PDB entry 3VR4 | X-ray diffraction, 2.17 A resolution | chains B and F of the 8 polymer chains in the assembly

# Chain B
Molecule: V-type sodium ATPase catalytic subunit A
Source organism: Enterococcus hirae
Notes: EC 3.6.3.15
Reference sequence: Q08636 (NTPA_ENTHR); residues 1-593 here = UniProt positions 1-593
Sequence (600 residues; each row starts with the number of its first residue; numbers below 1 keep their minus sign (Gly-6 is residue -6)):
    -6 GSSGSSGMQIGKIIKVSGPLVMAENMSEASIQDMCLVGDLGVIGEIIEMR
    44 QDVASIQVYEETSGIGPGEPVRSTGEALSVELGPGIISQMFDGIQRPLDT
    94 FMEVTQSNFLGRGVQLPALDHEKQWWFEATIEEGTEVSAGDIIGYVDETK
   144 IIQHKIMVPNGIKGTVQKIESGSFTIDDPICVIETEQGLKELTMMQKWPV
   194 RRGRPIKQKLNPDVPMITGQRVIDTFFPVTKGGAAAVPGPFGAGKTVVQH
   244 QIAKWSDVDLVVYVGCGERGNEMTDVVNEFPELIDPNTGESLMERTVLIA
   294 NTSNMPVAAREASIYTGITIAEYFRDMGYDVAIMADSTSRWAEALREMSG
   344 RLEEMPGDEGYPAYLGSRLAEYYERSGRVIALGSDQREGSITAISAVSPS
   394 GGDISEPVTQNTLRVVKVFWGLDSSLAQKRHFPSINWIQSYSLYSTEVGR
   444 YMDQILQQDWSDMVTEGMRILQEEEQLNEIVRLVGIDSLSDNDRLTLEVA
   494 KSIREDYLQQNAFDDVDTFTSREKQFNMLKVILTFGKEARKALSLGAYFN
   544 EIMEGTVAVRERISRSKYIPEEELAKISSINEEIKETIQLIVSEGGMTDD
Not modelled in the structure: 587-593
Construct notes: expression tag (-6 to 0)
Modified residues: Mse1, Mse15, Mse19, Mse27, Mse42, Mse83, Mse95, Mse150, Mse187, Mse188, Mse209, Mse266, Mse286, Mse298, Mse320, Mse327, Mse341, Mse348, Mse445, Mse456, Mse461, Mse521, Mse546 (selenomethionine; parent Met); Mse590 (selenomethionine)
Curated features (UniProtKB/Swiss-Prot):
  - binding site (ATP): Gly232 to Thr239
From the paper describing this entry:
  - catalytic residues: Glu261 (citing earlier work)

# Chain F
Molecule: V-type sodium ATPase subunit B
Source organism: Enterococcus hirae
Notes: EC 3.6.3.15
Reference sequence: Q08637 (NTPB_ENTHR); numbering as in UniProt (aligned over 1-458)
Sequence (465 residues; row label = number of the first residue in the row; numbers below 1 keep their minus sign (Gly-6 is residue -6)):
    -6 GSSGSSGMIKEYRTIKEVVGPLMAVEKVSGVKYEELIEVRMQNGEIRRGQ
    44 VLEVQEDKAMVQIFEGTSGINLKNSSVRFLGHPLQLGVSEDMIGRVFDGL
    94 GRPKDNGPEILPEKYLDINGEVINPIARDYPDEFIQTGISAIDHLNTLVR
   144 GQKLPVFSGSGLPHKELAAQIARQATVLDSSDDFAVVFAAIGITFEEAEF
   194 FMEDFRQTGAIDRSVMFMNLANDPAIERIATPRMALTAAEYLAYEKGMHV
   244 LVIMTDMTNYAEALREISAARREVPGRRGYPGYLYTNLATLFERAGRIRG
   294 LKGSVTQIPILTMPEDDKTHPIPDLTGYITEGQIILTRELYKSGIQPPID
   344 VLPSLSRLKDKGTGAGKTREDHAATMNQLFAAYAQGKQAKELAVVLGESA
   394 LSDIDKIYAKFAERFENEYVNQGFYTNRTITETLDLGWELLAMLPRTELK
   444 RIKDDLLDKYLPEGK
Not modelled in the structure: -6 to 0, 456-458
Construct notes: expression tag (-6 to 0)
Modified residues: Mse1, Mse16, Mse34, Mse53, Mse85, Mse195, Mse209, Mse211, Mse227, Mse241, Mse247, Mse250, Mse306, Mse369, Mse436 (selenomethionine; parent Met)
Small-molecule neighbours:
  - B3P (2-[3-(2-hydroxy-1,1-dihydroxymethyl-ethylamino)-propylamino]-2-hydroxymethyl-propane-1,3-diol), molecule 1: Glu83, Ile86, Asp176, Ala178, Arg206, Lys239, Mse241
  - B3P, molecule 2: Arg121, Asp122, Tyr123, Pro124, Asp125, Glu126, Arg290, Arg292

# Chain B / chain F interface
Contacting residue pairs (57; chain B residue first):
  Ser20(B) with Asn64(F), hydrogen bond (backbone-side chain); Lys66(F), hydrogen bond (backbone-side chain)
  Glu21(B) with Asn64(F), hydrogen bond (backbone-side chain)
  Ala22(B) with Asn64(F), hydrogen bond (backbone-side chain)
  Ser23(B) with Gly62(F); Ile63(F); Asn64(F)
  Ile24(B) with Thr60(F); Gly62(F), hydrogen bond (backbone-backbone); Ile63(F), hydrogen bond (backbone-backbone)
  Gln25(B) with Ser61(F); Gly62(F)
  Glu41(B) with Val11(F); Val12(F)
  Mse42(B) with Glu10(F); Val11(F), hydrogen bond (backbone-backbone); Leu65(F), hydrophobic
  Arg43(B) with Lys9(F); Glu10(F); Val12(F)
  Gln44(B) with Lys9(F), hydrogen bond (backbone-backbone)
  Lys202(B) with Phe188(F)
  Leu203(B) with Phe188(F)
  Asn204(B) with Phe188(F); Glu192(F)
  Pro205(B) with Glu189(F)
  Leu345(B) with Arg265(F)
  Glu346(B) with Arg265(F), hydrogen bond (backbone-side chain)
  Glu347(B) with Arg265(F)
  Mse348(B) with Ala262(F); Arg265(F)
  Asp351(B) with Arg258(F), salt bridge; Arg271(F)
  Ala356(B) with Glu259(F); Ala262(F), hydrophobic
  Tyr357(B) with Glu259(F)
  Ser360(B) with Glu259(F), hydrogen bond
  Glu364(B) with Ala214(F)
  Glu367(B) with Thr187(F); Phe188(F), hydrogen bond (side chain-backbone); Ala214(F); Asn215(F)
  Ser398(B) with Glu308(F)
  Gln403(B) with Glu308(F)
  Leu406(B) with Ser153(F)
  Arg407(B) with Ser153(F); Asp249(F), salt bridge; Thr251(F); Asn252(F), hydrogen bond; Glu255(F), salt bridge; Thr305(F), hydrogen bond
  Val408(B) with Thr187(F)
  Lys410(B) with Glu189(F), salt bridge
  Leu436(B) with Gly154(F); Tyr334(F)
  Tyr437(B) with Glu189(F), hydrogen bond
  Leu476(B) with Val388(F)
Interface residues without a listed pair, chain B (37 interface residues in all): Ala363, Asn404, Tyr434, Gln465
Interface residues without a listed pair, chain F (39 interface residues in all): Glu19, Ala218, Arg221, Glu266, Pro268, Pro307, Lys335

# Overview
37 residues of chain B and 39 residues of chain F are in contact; the contacts include 14 hydrogen bonds and 4
salt bridges. Among the polar pairs are Asp351(B)-Arg258(F), Arg407(B)-Asp249(F) and Arg407(B)-Glu255(F).
Chain F binds compound B3P. UniProt lists 8 ATP-binding residues on chain B. The paper reports the catalytic
residue Glu261(B).
Chain B is V-type sodium ATPase catalytic subunit A and chain F is V-type sodium ATPase subunit B, both from
Enterococcus hirae; the structure, Crystal structure of Enterococcus hirae V1-ATPase [eV1], was determined by
X-ray diffraction together with 3VR2, 3VR3 and 3VR5 from the same study.
